Entry 1GGJ (X-ray diffraction, 1.92 A resolution); this record covers chains A and B of the 4 polymer chains in the assembly.

Chain A (and B):
Molecule: Catalase hpii
From: Escherichia coli
Notes: EC 1.11.1.6; chain B of this document is another copy of the same molecule, construct and numbering; everything in this record applies to it too
UniProt: P21179 (CATE_ECOLI); residue numbers follow UniProt; this construct covers 1-753
Chain sequence (753 residues; numbered 1 to 753; the number before each row is that of its first residue):
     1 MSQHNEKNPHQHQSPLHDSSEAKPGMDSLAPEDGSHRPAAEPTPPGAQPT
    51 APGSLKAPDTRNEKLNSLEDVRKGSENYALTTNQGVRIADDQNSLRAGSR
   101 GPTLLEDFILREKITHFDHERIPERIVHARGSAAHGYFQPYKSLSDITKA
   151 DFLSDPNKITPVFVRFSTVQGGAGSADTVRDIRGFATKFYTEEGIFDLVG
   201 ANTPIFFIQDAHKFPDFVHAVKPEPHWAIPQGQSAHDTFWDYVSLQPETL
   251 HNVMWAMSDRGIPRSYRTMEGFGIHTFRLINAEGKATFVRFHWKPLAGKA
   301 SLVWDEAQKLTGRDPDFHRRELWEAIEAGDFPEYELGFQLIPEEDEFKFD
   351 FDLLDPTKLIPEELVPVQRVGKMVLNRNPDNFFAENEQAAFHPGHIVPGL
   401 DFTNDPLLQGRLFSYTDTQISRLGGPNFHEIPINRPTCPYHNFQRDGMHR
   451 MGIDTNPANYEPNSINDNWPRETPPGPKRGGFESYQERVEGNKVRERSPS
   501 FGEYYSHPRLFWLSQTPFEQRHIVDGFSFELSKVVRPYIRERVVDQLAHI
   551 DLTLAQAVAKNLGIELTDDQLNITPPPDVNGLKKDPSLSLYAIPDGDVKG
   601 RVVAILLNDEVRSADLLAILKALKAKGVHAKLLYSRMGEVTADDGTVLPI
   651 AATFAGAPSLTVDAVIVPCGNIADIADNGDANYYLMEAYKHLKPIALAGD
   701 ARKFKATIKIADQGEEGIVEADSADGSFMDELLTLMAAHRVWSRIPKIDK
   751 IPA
Not modelled in the structure: 1-26
Construct notes: engineered mutation Ala201 (Asn in P21179)
Covalently attached groups: covalent link His392-Tyr415
Ion coordination: cis-heme d hydroxychlorin gamma-spirolactone Fe near Tyr415 (its only coordinating residue here)
Residues lining bound ligands:
  - cis-heme d hydroxychlorin gamma-spirolactone (HDD), molecule 1: Ile114, Phe117, Asp118
  - cis-heme d hydroxychlorin gamma-spirolactone (HDD), molecule 2: Arg125, Ile126, Val127, His128, Arg165, Ser167, Gly184, Phe185, Ala186, Val199, Gly200, Ala201, Phe206, Ala211, Phe214, Ile274, His275, Ala389, Phe391, Leu407, Gly410, Arg411, Ser414, Tyr415, Thr418, Gln419, Arg422
From the paper describing this entry:
  - contacts within the chain: His392-Tyr415
  - mutagenesis - N201A: decreased catalytic activity
  - catalytic residues: His128 (citing earlier work)

How chain A and chain B interact:
Pairs across the interface - 91 pairs, chain A then chain B:
  Pro102(A) - Leu104(B)  hydrophobic
  Pro102(A) - Glu106(B)
  Thr103(A) - Leu104(B)
  Thr103(A) - Leu105(B)  hydrogen bond (backbone-backbone)
  Leu104(A) - Pro102(B)  hydrophobic
  Leu104(A) - Thr103(B)
  Leu104(A) - Leu104(B)  hydrophobic
  Leu105(A) - Thr103(B)  hydrogen bond (backbone-backbone)
  Leu105(A) - Leu105(B)  hydrophobic
  Lys213(A) - Glu461(B)  salt bridge
  Lys213(A) - Pro462(B)
  Asp216(A) - Tyr460(B)
  Asp216(A) - Glu461(B)  hydrogen bond (side chain-backbone)
  His219(A) - Phe443(B)  hydrogen bond (side chain-backbone)
  His219(A) - Asn459(B)  hydrogen bond (side chain-backbone)
  Ala220(A) - Tyr460(B)  hydrophobic
  Pro225(A) - Pro457(B)
  Pro225(A) - Asn459(B)
  Thr238(A) - Tyr460(B)
  Thr238(A) - Ile465(B)
  Asp241(A) - Tyr460(B)  hydrogen bond
  Asp241(A) - Asn463(B)
  Asp241(A) - Ser464(B)  hydrogen bond
  Asp241(A) - Ile465(B)
  Tyr242(A) - Tyr460(B)  hydrophobic
  Tyr242(A) - Glu461(B)
  Leu245(A) - Pro462(B)
  Leu245(A) - Asn463(B)
  Leu245(A) - Ser464(B)
  Gln246(A) - Pro462(B)
  Asn404(A) - Lys493(B)  hydrogen bond
  Phe413(A) - Phe413(B)  hydrophobic
  Ile420(A) - Ile420(B)  hydrophobic
  Phe443(A) - His219(B)  hydrogen bond (backbone-side chain)
  Pro457(A) - Pro225(B)
  Asn459(A) - His219(B)  hydrogen bond (backbone-side chain)
  Asn459(A) - Pro225(B)
  Tyr460(A) - Asp216(B)
  Tyr460(A) - Ala220(B)  hydrophobic
  Tyr460(A) - Thr238(B)
  Tyr460(A) - Asp241(B)  hydrogen bond
  Tyr460(A) - Tyr242(B)  hydrophobic
  Glu461(A) - Lys213(B)  salt bridge
  Glu461(A) - Asp216(B)  hydrogen bond (backbone-side chain)
  Glu461(A) - Tyr242(B)
  Pro462(A) - Lys213(B)
  Pro462(A) - Leu245(B)
  Pro462(A) - Gln246(B)
  Asn463(A) - Asp241(B)
  Asn463(A) - Leu245(B)
  Ser464(A) - Asp241(B)  hydrogen bond
  Ser464(A) - Leu245(B)
  Ser464(A) - Tyr538(B)  hydrogen bond
  Ser464(A) - Arg542(B)
  Ile465(A) - Thr238(B)
  Ile465(A) - Asp241(B)
  Ile465(A) - Arg536(B)
  Ile465(A) - Tyr538(B)
  Ser484(A) - Arg495(B)  hydrogen bond
  Tyr485(A) - Lys493(B)
  Gln486(A) - Asn492(B)  hydrogen bond (backbone-side chain)
  Gln486(A) - Lys493(B)
  Gln486(A) - Val494(B)
  Glu487(A) - Asn492(B)
  Glu487(A) - Lys493(B)  salt bridge
  Arg488(A) - Gly491(B)
  Arg488(A) - Asn492(B)  hydrogen bond
  Val489(A) - Val489(B)
  Val489(A) - Glu490(B)
  Val489(A) - Gly491(B)  hydrogen bond (backbone-backbone)
  Val489(A) - Lys493(B)
  Glu490(A) - Arg488(B)
  Glu490(A) - Val489(B)
  Glu490(A) - Glu490(B)
  Gly491(A) - Glu487(B)
  Gly491(A) - Arg488(B)
  Gly491(A) - Val489(B)  hydrogen bond (backbone-backbone)
  Asn492(A) - Gln486(B)  hydrogen bond (side chain-backbone)
  Asn492(A) - Glu487(B)
  Asn492(A) - Arg488(B)  hydrogen bond
  Lys493(A) - Asn404(B)  hydrogen bond
  Lys493(A) - Tyr485(B)
  Lys493(A) - Gln486(B)
  Lys493(A) - Glu487(B)  salt bridge
  Lys493(A) - Val489(B)
  Val494(A) - Gln486(B)
  Arg495(A) - Ser484(B)  hydrogen bond
  Arg536(A) - Ile465(B)
  Tyr538(A) - Ser464(B)  hydrogen bond
  Tyr538(A) - Ile465(B)
  Arg542(A) - Ser464(B)
Also at the interface, not in a pair above, chain A (50 interface residues in all): Glu106, Leu110, Arg111, Asp417, Gln444, Arg445, Phe482, Glu483, Ile539
Also at the interface, not in a pair above, chain B (47 interface residues in all): Leu110, Arg111, Asp417, Arg445, Phe482

Overview:
50 residues of chain A and 47 residues of chain B are in contact, with 24 hydrogen bonds and 4 salt bridges.
Polar pairs include Lys213(A)-Glu461(B), Glu487(A)-Lys493(B) and Asp216(A)-Glu461(B). Chain A binds cis-heme d
hydroxychlorin gamma-spirolactone. From the paper: the catalytic residue His128(A); N201A of chain A reduces
catalytic activity.
Chain A and chain B are both Catalase hpii (Escherichia coli); the structure, Crystal structure of catalase
hpii from escherichia coli, asn201ala variant, was determined by X-ray diffraction (same publication as 1GGE,
1GGF, 1GGH, 1GGK and 1GG9).
